PDB entry 9MX0 | electron microscopy, 3.35 A resolution | chains K and L of the 24 polymer chains in the assembly

# Chain K
Molecule: Meromycolate extension acyl carrier protein
Organism: Mycolicibacterium smegmatis
Reference sequence: A0R0B3 (ACPM_MYCS2); residues 1-99 here = UniProt positions 1-99
Chain sequence (99 residues; each row starts with the number of its first residue):
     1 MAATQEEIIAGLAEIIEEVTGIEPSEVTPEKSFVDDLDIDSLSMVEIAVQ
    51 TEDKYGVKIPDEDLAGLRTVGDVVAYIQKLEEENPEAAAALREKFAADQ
Disordered / not traced: 1-2, 85-99
UniProt features mapped onto this chain:
  - modified residue: S41 (O-(pantetheine 4'-phosphoryl)serine)
  - cross-link: K79 (Isoglutamyl lysine isopeptide (Lys-Gln) (interchain with Q-Cter in protein Pup))
Small-molecule neighbours: 4'-phosphopantetheine (PNS): D40, S41, L42

# Chain L
Molecule: MmpL5 protein
Organism: Mycolicibacterium smegmatis
Reference sequence: A0QS80 (A0QS80_MYCS2); residues 1-967 here = UniProt positions 1-967
Chain sequence (967 residues; each row starts with the number of its first residue):
     1 MSAPTDDTPTDAIAAPRHSAPPRPRLPWFLRTFAVPIILAWVAVVAILNT
    51 VVPTLDEVGEMRAVSMAPNDAPSTLAIKRVGQVFEEYDTSSSVMIVLEGE
   101 EPLGIEAHAFYDKMVADLRADTEHVQHVQDFWGDTLTASGAQSVDGKAAY
   151 VQVYIAGDQGESLANESVEAVRKIATERETPSGVKAYVTGAAATSADQRA
   201 EGDASMKLIEGVTFAVITVMLLAVYRSVITTLIVLAMVVLGLSGARGIVA
   251 FLGFYNVFGLTTFATNMVVTLAIAAATDYAIFLIGRYQEARRAGEDRESA
   301 YYTMFHGTAHVVLASGLTIAGATLCLHFTRLPYFQTMGVPLAIGMLIVVA
   351 AALTAGPAVISVVSRFGKTLEPKRFSRSPGWHRVGTATVRWPGAILVCAV
   401 VAALIGLLALPGYYTTYDDRRYLPDDVPANVGYDAAFRHFSQAKMNPDLM
   451 MVETDRDLRNPADFLVIDKIAKALKNVHGIAQVQTITRPDGDPIEHSTIP
   501 YTIGQSGTTQIMNNDYMQTNLDNLLKQADDLQTSIDSMTEMMNIQTELAA
   551 VSQSMADKMAQTSDDTADVRDHLADFDDFFRPIRNYLYWEPHCYDIPMCW
   601 SMRSIFESIDGINTMSDDFQELVPEMRRMADLMPRMVAVMPAQIQSMKNQ
   651 KQTLLNQYQVQKAQQDQNMAMQENATAMSQAFDAAKNDDSFYLPPEAFET
   701 DDFQRGMKLFMSPDGHAVRFTIIHQGDPLTEEGTARMDELKVAAADAIKG
   751 TPFEGARIYLGGSAATYNDMQIGADYDLIIVAASALILIFIIMMVLTRAV
   801 VAAAVIVGTVVLSLASAFGLSVLLWQHIVGIPLHWMVLPMSVIVLLAVGA
   851 DYNLLLVSRMKEEIHAGIRTGIIRAMVGTGAVVTAAGLVFAFTMASMAVS
   901 SLITIGQVGTTIGLGLLFDTLVVRSLMTPSIATLLGRWFWWPQRVRERPV
   951 PSKWPTPIQRTPEEALS
Disordered / not traced: 1-21, 493-702, 957-967
Small-molecule neighbours: 4'-phosphopantetheine (PNS): R383, V384, A387, W391, I395, L926

# Chain K / chain L interface
Pairs across the interface - 49 pairs, chain K then chain L:
  A3(K) - W954(L)
  E7(K) - W954(L)
  E7(K) - P955(L)
  E7(K) - T956(L)
  I8(K) - W954(L)  hydrophobic
  A10(K) - P955(L)
  A10(K) - T956(L)
  G11(K) - W954(L)
  E17(K) - R377(L)
  E18(K) - R377(L)  hydrogen bond (backbone-side chain)
  E18(K) - H382(L)
  V19(K) - R377(L)
  V19(K) - H382(L)  hydrogen bond (backbone-side chain)
  T20(K) - R377(L)  hydrogen bond (backbone-side chain)
  G21(K) - R377(L)
  L42(K) - R383(L)
  S43(K) - R383(L)  hydrogen bond
  V45(K) - T386(L)
  V45(K) - R390(L)
  E46(K) - H382(L)  salt bridge
  E46(K) - R383(L)  salt bridge
  E46(K) - T386(L)  hydrogen bond
  E46(K) - I873(L)
  A48(K) - R390(L)
  V49(K) - R390(L)
  V49(K) - R869(L)
  V49(K) - I873(L)  hydrophobic
  Q50(K) - T870(L)
  T51(K) - W954(L)
  E52(K) - R869(L)  salt bridge
  E52(K) - R948(L)  salt bridge
  D53(K) - G867(L)
  D53(K) - R869(L)  salt bridge
  D53(K) - T870(L)
  D53(K) - R948(L)  salt bridge
  D53(K) - P949(L)
  K54(K) - V950(L)
  K54(K) - P951(L)
  K54(K) - S952(L)  hydrogen bond (backbone-backbone)
  Y55(K) - S952(L)
  Y55(K) - K953(L)
  Y55(K) - W954(L)  hydrophobic
  Y55(K) - P955(L)
  V57(K) - W954(L)  hydrophobic
  I59(K) - R390(L)
  D61(K) - R390(L)  salt bridge
  D61(K) - W391(L)
  I77(K) - W954(L)  hydrophobic
  E81(K) - W954(L)
Interface residues without a listed pair, chain K (29 interface residues in all): L12, D40
Interface residues without a listed pair, chain L (23 interface residues in all): V389, A866, I868, R874

# In short
29 residues of chain K face 23 of chain L across their interface, with 6 hydrogen bonds and 7 salt bridges.
Among the polar pairs are E46(K)-H382(L), E46(K)-R383(L) and E52(K)-R869(L). 4'-phosphopantetheine is bound
between chain K and chain L.
Here chain K is Meromycolate extension acyl carrier protein and chain L is MmpL5 protein, both from
Mycolicibacterium smegmatis. Entry 9MX0 (Cluster of bipartite complex of MmpL5-AcpM from Mycolicibacterium
smegmatis) was determined by electron microscopy.
